6B7Z - chains B and F of the 6 polymer chains in the assembly; structure by electron microscopy, 6.50 A resolution (low resolution: residue-level contacts below are approximate; hydrogen-bond / salt-bridge calls are withheld).

[Chain B]
Protein: Insulin-degrading enzyme
From: Homo sapiens
Notes: EC 3.4.24.56
Reference sequence: P14735 (IDE_HUMAN); residues 46-1011 here = UniProt positions 46-1011
Sequence (966 residues; numbered 46 to 1011; the number before each row is that of its first residue):
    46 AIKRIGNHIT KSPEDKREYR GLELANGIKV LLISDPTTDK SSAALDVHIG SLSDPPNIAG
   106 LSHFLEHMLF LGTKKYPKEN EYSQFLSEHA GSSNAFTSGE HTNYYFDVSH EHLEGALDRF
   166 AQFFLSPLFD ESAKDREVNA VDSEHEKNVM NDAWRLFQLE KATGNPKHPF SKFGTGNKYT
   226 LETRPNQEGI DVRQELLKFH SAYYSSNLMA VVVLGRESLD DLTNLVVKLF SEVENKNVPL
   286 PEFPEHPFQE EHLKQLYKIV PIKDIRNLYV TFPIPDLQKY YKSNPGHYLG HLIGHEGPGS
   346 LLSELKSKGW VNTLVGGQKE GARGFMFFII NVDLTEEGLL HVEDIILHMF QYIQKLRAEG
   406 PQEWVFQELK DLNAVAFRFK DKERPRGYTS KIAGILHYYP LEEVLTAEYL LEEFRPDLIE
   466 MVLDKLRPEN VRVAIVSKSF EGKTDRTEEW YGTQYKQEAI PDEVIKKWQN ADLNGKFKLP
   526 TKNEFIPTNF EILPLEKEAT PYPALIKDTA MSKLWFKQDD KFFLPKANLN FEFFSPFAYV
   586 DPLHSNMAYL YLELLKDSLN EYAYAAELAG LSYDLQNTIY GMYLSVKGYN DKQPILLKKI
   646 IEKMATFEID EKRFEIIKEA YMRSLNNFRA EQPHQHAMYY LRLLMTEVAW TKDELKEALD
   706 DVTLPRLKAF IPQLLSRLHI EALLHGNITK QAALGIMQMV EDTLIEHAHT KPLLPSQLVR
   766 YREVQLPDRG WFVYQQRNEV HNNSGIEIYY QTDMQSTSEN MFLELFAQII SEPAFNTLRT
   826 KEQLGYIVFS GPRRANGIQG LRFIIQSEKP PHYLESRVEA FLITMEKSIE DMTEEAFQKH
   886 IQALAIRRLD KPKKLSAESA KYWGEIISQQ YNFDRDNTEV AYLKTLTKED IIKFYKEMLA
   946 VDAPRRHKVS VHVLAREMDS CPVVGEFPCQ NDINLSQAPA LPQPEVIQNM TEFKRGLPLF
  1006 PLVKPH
Disordered / not traced: 767, 963-988
Construct notes: conflict Leu110 (Cys in P14735), Ser171 (Cys in P14735), Ala178 (Cys in P14735), Val257 (Cys in P14735), Leu414 (Cys in P14735), Asn573 (Cys in P14735), Ser590 (Cys in P14735), Ser789 (Cys in P14735), Ala812 (Cys in P14735), Ala819 (Cys in P14735), Ser904 (Cys in P14735)
Curated features (UniProtKB/Swiss-Prot):
  - motif: Glu853 to Tyr858 (SlyX motif)
  - active site: Glu111 (Proton acceptor)
  - binding site (Zn(2+)): His108, His112, Glu189
  - binding site (substrate): His336 to Gly342, Leu359 to Gln363
  - binding site (ATP): Arg429, Asp895 to Ser901
  - modified residue (N6-succinyllysine): Lys192, Lys697
  - mutagenesis: Glu111 (E111Q: Loss of catalytic activity), Ser132 (S132C: Increases catalytic rate towards INS and amyloid; when associated with C-817), Asn184 (N184C: Increases catalytic rate towards INS and amyloid; when associated with C-828), Pro286 (P286G: Reduced enzyme activity), Gly366 to Gly369 (Reduced enzyme activity), Asp426 (D426C: Increases catalytic rate towards INS and amyloid; when associated with C-899), Tyr496 (Y496A: Strongly reduced enzyme activity), Phe530 (F530A: Strongly increased enzyme activity), Arg767 (R767A: Decreases dimerization. No effect on degradation of ANP. Retains the ability to degrade an aberrant form of ANP, when in the presence of both ANP and the aberrant ANP), Glu817 (E817C: Increases catalytic rate towards INS and amyloid; when associated with C-132), Gln828 (Q828C: Increases catalytic rate towards INS and amyloid; when associated with C-184), Tyr831 (Y831F: No effect on catalytic activity), 1 further mutagenesis entry in UniProt
From the paper describing this entry:
  - mutagenesis - F530A: increased catalytic activity (citing earlier work)

[Chain F]
Protein: FAB H11 light chain
From: Mus musculus
Reference sequence: Q6GMX0 (Q6GMX0_HUMAN); residues 106-212 here correspond to UniProt positions 127-233 (UniProt number = residue number + 21)
Sequence (211 residues; numbered 2 to 212; the number before each row is that of its first residue):
     2 DIQMTQSPSS LSASVGDRVT ITCRASQSVS SAVAWYQQKP GKAPKLLIYS ASSLYSGVPS
    62 RFSGSRSGTD YTLTISSLQP EDFATYYCQQ SYFNPITFGQ GTKVEIKRTV AAPSVFIFPP
   122 SDEQLKSGTA SVVCLLNNFY PREAKVQWKV DNALQSGNSQ ESVTEQDSKD STYSLSSTLT
   182 LSKADYEKHK VYACEVTHQG LSSPVTKSFN R
Disulfides: Cys24-Cys89, Cys135-Cys195

[How chain B and chain F interact]
Contacting residue pairs (5):
  Leu392(B) - Phe94(F)
  Lys512(B) - Ser92(F)
  Lys512(B) - Phe94(F)
  Asn515(B) - Ser32(F)
  Leu518(B) - Ser31(F)
Other interface residues (no listed pair), chain B (6 interface residues in all): Glu388, Asp389
Other interface residues (no listed pair), chain F (5 interface residues in all): Tyr93

[In short]
The interface between chain B and chain F involves 6 residues on one side and 5 on the other. From UniProt:
active-site residue Glu111(B), 3 Zn2+-binding residues, 12 substrate-binding residues and 8 ATP-binding
residues on chain B. The paper reports that F530A of chain B increases catalytic activity.
Chain B is Insulin-degrading enzyme (Homo sapiens) and chain F is FAB H11 light chain (Mus musculus); the
structure, Cryo-EM structure of human insulin degrading enzyme in complex with FAB H11 heavy chain and FAB
..., was determined by electron microscopy, deposited together with 5WOB, 6B3Q, 6B70, 6BF7, 6BF9 and 6BFC.
